6TUS - chain A; structure by X-ray diffraction, 2.50 A resolution.

[Chain A]
Molecule: DNA repair protein complementing XP-G cells
Organism: Homo sapiens
Notes: EC 3.1.-.-
UniProtKB: P28715 (ERCC5_HUMAN); the construct has insertions or renumbered stretches relative to UniProt, so the offset changes along the chain: 1-85 = UniProt 1-85; 721-747 = UniProt 86-112; 750-990 = UniProt 750-990
Chain sequence (356 residues; each row starts with the number of its first residue; note: 635 numbers in that range are skipped by the numbering (no residue carries them; nothing is unmodelled there)):
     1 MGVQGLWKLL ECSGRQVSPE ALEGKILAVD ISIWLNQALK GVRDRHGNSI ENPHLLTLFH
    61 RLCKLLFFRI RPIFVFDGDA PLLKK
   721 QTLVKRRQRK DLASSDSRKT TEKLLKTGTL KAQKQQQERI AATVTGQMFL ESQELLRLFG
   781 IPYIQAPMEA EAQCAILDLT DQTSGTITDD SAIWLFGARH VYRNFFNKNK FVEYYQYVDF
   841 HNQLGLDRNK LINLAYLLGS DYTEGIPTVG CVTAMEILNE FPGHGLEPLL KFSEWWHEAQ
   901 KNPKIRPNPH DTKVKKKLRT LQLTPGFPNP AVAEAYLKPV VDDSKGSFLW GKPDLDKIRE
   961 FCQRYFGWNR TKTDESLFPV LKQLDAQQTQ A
Not modelled in the structure: 42-49, 721-763, 901-911, 987-991
Sequence notes: linker (748-749); conflict A812 (Asp in P28715); expression tag (991)
What the authors report for this chain:
  - catalytic residues: D30, D77, E789, E791, D810, D861 (by similarity / conservation)
  - mutagenesis - R43A/R45A, H60A, K84A, K828E, K913A, K916A, K917E, K972E: unchanged binding to DNA
  - mutagenesis - K84A: abolished catalytic activity
  - mutagenesis - R43A/R45A, H60A, R823A, K828E, K972E: decreased catalytic activity on DNA
  - mutagenesis - R43A/R45A, R823A: decreased binding to DNA
  - mutagenesis - K913A, K916A, K917E: unchanged catalytic activity on DNA
  - disease-associated variants - A792V, A795T (Tm change 6.5 degC), W968C (Tm change 4 degC): decreased stability
  - disease-associated variants - P72H, G805R, W814S: decreased stability (proposed by the authors, not directly observed)
  - disease-associated variants - A28D: decreased stability (from molecular simulation)
  - disease-associated variants - A28D, L65P, P72H, L778P, G805R, W814S, A818V, L858P, A874T (proposed by the authors, not directly observed)

[Overview]
From the paper: catalytic residues D30, D77 and E789 among others; A792V, A795T and W968C, among others,
reduce stability; 16 substitutions were tested in all.
Chain A is DNA repair protein complementing XP-G cells (Homo sapiens); the structure, human XPG, Apo2 form,
was determined by X-ray diffraction (same publication as 6TUR, 6TUW and 6TUX).
